Entry 3T7S (X-ray diffraction, 2.20 A resolution); this record covers chain A.

Chain A:
Molecule: Putative methyltransferase
From: Bacteroides vulgatus
UniProtKB: A6L5C0 (A6L5C0_BACV8); residues 2-262 here = UniProt positions 2-262
Amino-acid sequence (268 residues; numbered -5 to 262; the number before each row is that of its first residue; numbers below 1 keep their minus sign (Met-5 is residue -5)):
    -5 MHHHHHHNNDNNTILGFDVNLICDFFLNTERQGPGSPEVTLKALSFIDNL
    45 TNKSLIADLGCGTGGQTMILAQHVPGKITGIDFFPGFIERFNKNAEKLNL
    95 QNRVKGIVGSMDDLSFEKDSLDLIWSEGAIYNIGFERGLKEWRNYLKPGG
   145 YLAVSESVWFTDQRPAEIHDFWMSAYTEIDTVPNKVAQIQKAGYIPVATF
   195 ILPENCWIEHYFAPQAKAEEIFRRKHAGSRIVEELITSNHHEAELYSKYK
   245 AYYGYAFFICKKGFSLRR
Disordered / not traced: -5 to 13, 260-262
Construct notes: expression tag (-5 to 1)
Ligand contacts: S-adenosylmethionine (SAM): Arg25, Gln26, Gly27, Gly54, Cys55, Gly56, Gln60, Ile75, Asp76, Phe77, Phe78, Phe81, Gly103, Ser104, Met105, Asp106, Glu121, Gly122, Ala123, Tyr125, Asn126

In short:
Chain A binds S-adenosylmethionine.
Chain A is Putative methyltransferase (Bacteroides vulgatus); the structure, Crystal structure of complex of
SAM and BVU_3255, a methyltransferase from Bacteroides vulgatus ATCC 8482, was determined by X-ray diffraction
(same publication as 3T7R and 3T7T).
